8CWT - chains B and F of the 6 polymer chains in the assembly; structure by X-ray diffraction, 1.35 A resolution.

# Chain B (and F)
Molecule: RNA polymerase sigma factor SigA, DNA-directed RNA polymerase subunit beta
Organism: Mycobacterium tuberculosis H37Rv
Notes: EC 2.7.7.6; chain F of this document is another copy of the same molecule, construct and numbering; everything in this record applies to it too
Reference sequence: chimeric construct of P9WGI1, P9WGY9: residues 446-528 from P9WGI1 (SIGA_MYCTU) positions 446-528 (same numbers); residues 535-549 from P9WGY9 positions 815-829 (UniProt number = residue number + 280)
Chain sequence (112 residues; numbered 438 to 549; the number before each row is that of its first residue):
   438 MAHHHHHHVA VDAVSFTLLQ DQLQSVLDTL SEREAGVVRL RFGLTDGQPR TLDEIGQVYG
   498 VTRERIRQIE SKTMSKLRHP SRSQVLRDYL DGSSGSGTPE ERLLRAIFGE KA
Unresolved in the structure: 438, 547-549
Differences from the reference sequence: initiating methionine (438); expression tag (439-445); linker (529-534)
Reported in the primary citation:
  - mutagenesis - R515H: unchanged binding to Redox- and pH-responsive transcriptional regulator WhiB3

# Chain B / chain F interface
Residue-residue contacts - 40 pairs, chain B then chain F:
  His-441(B) with His-441(F)
  His-442(B) with His-440(F), hydrogen bond; His-441(F), hydrogen bond
  His-443(B) with His-441(F); His-443(F), hydrogen bond
  His-444(B) with His-440(F), hydrogen bond; Thr-535(F); Glu-537(F), salt bridge
  His-445(B) with His-443(F), hydrogen bond; His-445(F), hydrogen bond; Thr-454(F); Ser-530(F); Ser-531(F); Gly-532(F), hydrogen bond (backbone-backbone)
  Val-446(B) with Ser-530(F); Ser-531(F); Thr-535(F); Leu-541(F), hydrophobic
  Ala-447(B) with Ser-530(F); Ser-531(F), hydrogen bond (backbone-backbone)
  Phe-453(B) with Leu-541(F), hydrophobic; Phe-545(F), hydrophobic
  Leu-455(B) with Glu-537(F); Leu-541(F), hydrophobic
  Leu-460(B) with Glu-537(F); Leu-540(F), hydrophobic
  Phe-479(B) with Pro-536(F); Arg-539(F), hydrogen bond (backbone-side chain); Leu-540(F), hydrophobic; Ala-543(F), hydrophobic
  Gly-480(B) with Pro-536(F)
  Leu-481(B) with Pro-536(F), hydrophobic
  Gly-484(B) with Arg-539(F)
  Pro-486(B) with Arg-539(F)
  Met-511(B) with Ala-543(F), hydrophobic; Ile-544(F), hydrophobic
  Arg-515(B) with Ala-543(F); Ile-544(F), hydrogen bond (side chain-backbone)
  Tyr-526(B) with Glu-537(F)
  Leu-527(B) with Phe-545(F), hydrophobic
Interface residues without a listed pair, chain B (23 interface residues in all): Val-448, Val-475, Leu-514, Leu-523
Interface residues without a listed pair, chain F (20 interface residues in all): Ala-439, Gly-529, Glu-538

# Summary
23 residues of chain B and 20 residues of chain F are in contact; the contacts include 10 hydrogen bonds and 1
salt bridge. Polar contacts include His-444(B)/Glu-537(F), His-442(B)/His-440(F) and His-442(B)/His-441(F).
From the paper: R515H of chain B leaves binding to Redox- and pH-responsive transcriptional regulator WhiB3
unchanged.
Both chains are RNA polymerase sigma factor SigA, DNA-directed RNA polymerase subunit beta (Mycobacterium
tuberculosis H37Rv). Entry 8CWT (Complex structure of WhiB3 and the SigmaAr4-RNAP Beta flap tip chimera in
space group P43212) was determined by X-ray diffraction together with 8CWR and 8CYF from the same study.
